9B8Q - chains I and M of the 9 polymer chains in the assembly; structure by electron microscopy, 3.80 A resolution.

Chain I:
Molecule: V-type proton ATPase subunit E 1
From: Rattus norvegicus
UniProtKB: Q6PCU2 (VATE1_RAT); residues 1-226 here = UniProt positions 1-226
Chain sequence (226 residues; numbered 1 to 226; the number before each row is that of its first residue):
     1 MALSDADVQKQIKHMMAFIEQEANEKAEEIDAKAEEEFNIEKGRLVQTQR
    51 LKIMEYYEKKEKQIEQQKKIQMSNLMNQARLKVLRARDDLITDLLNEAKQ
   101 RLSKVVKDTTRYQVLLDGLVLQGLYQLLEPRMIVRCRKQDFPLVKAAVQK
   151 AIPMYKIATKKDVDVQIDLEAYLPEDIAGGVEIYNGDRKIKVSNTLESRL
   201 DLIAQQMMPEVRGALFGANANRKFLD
Unresolved in the structure: 1, 120-192, 223-226
Swiss-Prot annotation at these positions:
  - modified residue: A2 (N-acetylalanine), Y56 (Phosphotyrosine)

Chain M:
Molecule: V-type proton ATPase subunit G
From: Rattus norvegicus
UniProtKB: Q8R2H0 (Q8R2H0_RAT); residue numbers follow UniProt; this construct covers 1-118
Chain sequence (118 residues; each row starts with the number of its first residue):
     1 MASQSQGIQQLLQAEKRAAEKVADARKRKARRLKQAKEEAQMEVEQYRRE
    51 REQEFQSKQQAAMGSQGNLSAEVEQATRRQVQGMQSSQQRNRERVLTQLL
   101 GMVCDVRPQVHPNYRITV
Unresolved in the structure: 1-2, 105-118

How chain I and chain M interact:
Pairs across the interface - 52 pairs, chain I then chain M:
  I19(I) with E15(M)
  A23(I) with A18(M), hydrophobic
  N24(I) with K21(M)
  A27(I) with K21(M)
  I30(I) with A25(M), hydrophobic
  A34(I) with K29(M)
  E35(I) with R32(M), salt bridge
  F38(I) with R32(M); A36(M), hydrophobic
  K42(I) with E39(M)
  V46(I) with E43(M); V44(M), hydrophobic
  Q49(I) with V44(M)
  R50(I) with Y47(M)
  I53(I) with V44(M); Y47(M), hydrophobic
  M54(I) with Y47(M), hydrogen bond; R51(M)
  Y57(I) with R51(M); E52(M), hydrogen bond
  E58(I) with R51(M), salt bridge
  K60(I) with F55(M)
  E61(I) with R51(M), salt bridge
  L75(I) with L69(M); S70(M); V73(M), hydrophobic
  M76(I) with V73(M), hydrophobic
  A79(I) with V73(M), hydrophobic; T77(M)
  K82(I) with T77(M); R78(M)
  V83(I) with T77(M)
  A86(I) with V81(M), hydrophobic
  R87(I) with M84(M)
  L90(I) with M84(M); Q88(M)
  L94(I) with L96(M), hydrophobic
  A98(I) with L96(M), hydrophobic
  R101(I) with L100(M)
  R199(I) with M102(M); V103(M), hydrogen bond (side chain-backbone)
  L200(I) with L99(M), hydrophobic; V103(M), hydrophobic
  I203(I) with L99(M), hydrophobic; M102(M), hydrophobic; V103(M)
  M207(I) with M102(M), hydrophobic
  V211(I) with V95(M), hydrophobic
  A214(I) with N91(M), hydrogen bond (backbone-side chain); V95(M), hydrophobic
  L215(I) with S87(M); Q88(M)
Interface residues without a listed pair, chain I (42 interface residues in all): K33, E41, L45, K68, E97, F216
Interface residues without a listed pair, chain M (40 interface residues in all): A14, R26, Q35, K37, A40, R48, S65, Q80, Q85, R92

In short:
42 residues of chain I and 40 residues of chain M are in contact, with 4 hydrogen bonds and 3 salt bridges.
Polar pairs include E35(I)-R32(M), E58(I)-R51(M) and E61(I)-R51(M).
Here chain I is V-type proton ATPase subunit E 1 and chain M is V-type proton ATPase subunit G, both from
Rattus norvegicus. Entry 9B8Q (Synaptic Vesicle V-ATPase with synaptophysin and SidK, State 3, peripheral
stalks) was determined by electron microscopy, deposited together with 9B8P.
